Entry 8WI8 (electron microscopy, 2.70 A resolution); this record covers chains 8 and A of the 28 polymer chains in the assembly.

== Chain 8 ==
Protein: 50S ribosomal protein L35
Organism: Mycolicibacterium smegmatis MC2 155
UniProtKB: A0QYU7 (RL35_MYCS2); residue numbers follow UniProt; this construct covers 1-64
Sequence (64 residues; each row starts with the number of its first residue):
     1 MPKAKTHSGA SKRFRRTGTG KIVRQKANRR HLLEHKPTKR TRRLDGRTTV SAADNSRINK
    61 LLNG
Disordered / not traced: 1, 64

== Chain A ==
Molecule: 23S rRNA
Organism: Mycolicibacterium smegmatis MC2 155
Sequence (3119 nucleotides; numbered 2 to 3120; the number before each row is that of its first residue):
     2 AAGUGUUUAA GGGCGCAUGG UGGAUGCCUU GGCACUGGGA GCCGAUGAAG GACGUAGGAG
    62 GCUGCGAUAA GCCUCGGGGA GCUGUCAACC GAGCGUUGAU CCGAGGAUGU CCGAAUGGGG
   122 AAACCCGGCA CGAGUGAUGU CGUGUCACCA GGCGCUGAAU AUAUAGGCGU CUGGGGGGAA
   182 CGCGGGGAAG UGAAACAUCU CAGUACCCGU AGGAAGAGAA AACAAAAUGU GAUUCCGUGA
   242 GUAGUGGCGA GCGAAAGCGG AGGAUGGCUA AACCGUAUGC AUGUGAUACC GGGUAGGGGU
   302 UGUGUGUGCG GGGUUGUGGG ACCUAUCUUU CCGGCUCUAC CUGGCUGGAG GGCAGUGAGA
   362 AAAUGUUGUG GUUAGCGGAA AUGGCUUGGG AUGGCCUGCC GUAGACGGUG AGAGCCCGGU
   422 ACGUGAAAAC CCGACGUCUG UCUUGAUGGU GUUCCCGAGU AGCAGCGGGC CCGUGGAAUC
   482 UGCUGUGAAU CUGCCGGGAC CACCCGGUAA GCCUGAAUAC UUCCCAGUGA CCGAUAGCGG
   542 AUUAGUACCG UGAGGGAAUG GUGAAAAGUA CCCCGGGAGG GGAGUGAAAG AGUACCUGAA
   602 ACCGUGCGCU UACAAUCCGU CAGAGCCCUC GACGUGUCGU GGGGUGAUGG CGUGCCUUUU
   662 GAAGAAUGAG CCUGCGAGUC AGGGACAUGU CGCGAGGUUA ACCCGGGUGG GGUAGCCGCA
   722 GCGAAAGCGA GUCUGAAUAG GGCGUAUCCA CACAAGAGUG UGUGGUGUAG UGGUGUGUUC
   782 UGGACCCGAA GCGGAGUGAU CUACCCAUGG CCAGGGUGAA GCGCGGGUAA GACCGCGUGG
   842 AGGCCCGAAC CCACUUAGGU UGAAGACUGA GGGGAUGAGC UGUGGGUAGG GGUGAAAGGC
   902 CAAUCAAACU CCGUGAUAGC UGGUUCUCCC CGAAAUGCAU UUAGGUGCAG CGUCGCAUGU
   962 UUCUUGCCGG AGGUAGAGCU ACUGGAUGGC CGAUGGGCCC CACAGGGUUA CUGACGUCAG
  1022 CCAAACUCCG AAUGCCGGUA AGUCCAAGAG UGCGGCAGUG AGACGGCGGG GGAUAAGCUC
  1082 CGUGCGUCGA GAGGGAAACA GCCCAGAUCG CCGGCUAAGG CCCCUAAGCG UGUGCUAAGU
  1142 GGAAAAGGAU GUGCAGUCGC GAAGACAACC AGGAGGUUGG CUUAGAAGCA GCCACCCUUG
  1202 AAAGAGUGCG UAAUAGCUCA CUGGUCAAGU GAUUGUGCGC CGAUAAUGUA GCGGGGCUCA
  1262 AGCACACCGC CGAAGCCGCG GCAGCCAACG UGUUGGCUGG GUAGGGGAGC GUCCUGCAUC
  1322 CGGUGAAGCC GCCGAGUGAU CGAGUGGUGG AGGGUGUGGG AGUGAGAAUG CAGGCAUGAG
  1382 UAGCGAUUAG GCAAGUGAGA ACCUUGCCCG CCGAAAGACC AAGGGUUCCU GGGCCAGGCC
  1442 AGUCCGCCCA GGGUGAGUCG GGACCUAAGG CGAGGCCGAC AGGCGUAGUC GAUGGACAAC
  1502 GGGUUGAUAU UCCCGUACCC GUGUAUGUGC GUCCAUGAUG AAUCAGCGGU ACUAACCAUC
  1562 CAAAACCACC GUGACCGCAC CUUUCGGGGU GUGGCGUUGG UGGGGCUGCA UGGGACCUUC
  1622 GUUGGUAGUA GUCAAGCGAU GGGGUGACGC AGGAAGGUAG CCGUACCGGU CAGUGGUAAU
  1682 ACCGGGGUAA GCCUGUAGGG AGUCAGAUAG GUAAAUCCGU CUGGCAUAUA UCCUGAGAGG
  1742 UGAUGCAUAG CCGAGUGAGG CGAAUUCGGU GAUCCUAUGC UGCCGAGAAA AGCCUCUAGC
  1802 GAGGACAUAC ACGGCCCGUA CCCCAAACCA ACACAGGUGG UCAGGUAGAG AAUACUAAGG
  1862 CGUACGAGUG AACUAUGGUU AAGGAACUCG GCAAAAUGCC CCCGUAACUU CGGGAGAAGG
  1922 GGGACCCACA UGGCGUGUAA GCCUUUACGG CCCAAGCGUG AGUGGGUGGC ACAAACCAGU
  1982 GAGAAGCGAC UGUUUACUAA AAACACAGGU CCGUGCGAAG UCGCAAGACG AUGUAUACGG
  2042 ACUGACGCCU GCCCGGUGCU GGAAGGUUAA GAGGACCCGU UAACUCCCUU UGGGGGUGAA
  2102 GCGGAGAAUU UAAGCCCCAG UAAACGGCGG UGGUAACUAU AACCAUCCUA AGGUAGCGAA
  2162 AUUCCUUGUC GGGUAAGUUC CGACCUGCAC GAAUGGCGUA ACGACUUCUC AACUGUCUCA
  2222 ACCAUAGACU CGGCGAAAUU GCACUACGAG UAAAGAUGCU CGUUACGCGC GGCAGGACGA
  2282 AAAGACCCCG GGACCUUCAC UACAACUUGG UAUUGGUGCU CGAUACGGUU UGUGUAGGAU
  2342 AGGUGGGAGA CUGUGAAGCU CACACGCCAG UGUGGGUGGA GUCGUUGUUG AAAUACCACU
  2402 CUGAUCGUAU UGGGCCUCUA ACCUCGGACC GUAUAUCCGG UUCAGGGACA GUGCCUGGUG
  2462 GGUAGUUUAA CUGGGGCGGU UGCCUCCUAA AAUGUAACGG AGGCGCCCAA AGGUUCCCUC
  2522 AACCUGGACG GCAAUCAGGU GUUGAGUGUA AGUGCACAAG GGAGCUUGAC UGCGAGACGG
  2582 ACAUGUCGAG CAGGGACGAA AGUCGGGACU AGUGAUCCGG CACCUCUGAG UGGAAGGGGU
  2642 GUCGCUCAAC GGAUAAAAGG UACCCCGGGG AUAACAGGCU GAUCUUCCCC AAGAGUCCAU
  2702 AUCGACGGGA UGGUUUGGCA CCUCGAUGUC GGCUCGUCGC AUCCUGGGGC UGGAGCAGGU
  2762 CCCAAGGGUU GGGCUGUUCG CCCAUUAAAG CGGCACGCGA GCUGGGUUUA GAACGUCGUG
  2822 AGACAGUUCG GUCUCUAUCC GCCGCGCGCG UCAGAAGCUU GAGGAAACCU GUCCCUAGUA
  2882 CGAGAGGACC GGGACGGACG AACCUCUGGU AUACCAGUUG UCCCACCAGG GGCACGGCUG
  2942 GAUAGCCACG UUCGGACAGG AUAACCGCUG AAAGCAUCUA AGCGGGAAAC CUCUUCCAAG
  3002 ACCAGGCUUC UCACCCUCUA GGAGGGAUAA GGCCCCCCGC AGACCACGGG AUUGAUAGAC
  3062 CAGACCUGGA AGCCUAGUAA UAGGUGCAGG GAACUGGCAC UAACCGGCCG AAAACUUAC
Disordered / not traced: 1171-1220, 1564-1607

== Chain 8 / chain A interface ==
Residue-residue contacts (86; chain 8 residue first):
  Pro2(8) - A682(A)  base contact
  Pro2(8) - G683(A)  hydrogen bond to the base
  Pro2(8) - U782(A)  base contact
  Lys3(8) - A241(A)  hydrogen bond to the phosphate
  Lys3(8) - G242(A)  salt bridge to the phosphate
  Lys3(8) - G685(A)  sugar contact
  Ala4(8) - G242(A)  base contact
  Ala4(8) - G685(A)  hydrogen bond to the sugar
  Lys5(8) - G242(A)  base contact
  Lys5(8) - C253(A)  salt bridge to the phosphate
  Lys5(8) - G254(A)  salt bridge to the phosphate
  Thr6(8) - U243(A)  hydrogen bond to the phosphate
  His7(8) - A251(A)  salt bridge to the phosphate
  Ser8(8) - G247(A)  base contact
  Ser8(8) - G252(A)  hydrogen bond to the base
  Ser8(8) - C253(A)  base contact
  Lys12(8) - U246(A)  hydrogen bond to the base
  Lys12(8) - G247(A)  hydrogen bond to the base
  Lys12(8) - C249(A)  hydrogen bond to the base
  Arg13(8) - G250(A)  salt bridge to the phosphate
  Arg13(8) - U2617(A)  hydrogen bond to the sugar
  Arg13(8) - C2618(A)  sugar contact
  Arg15(8) - G724(A)  salt bridge to the phosphate
  Arg15(8) - A725(A)  salt bridge to the phosphate
  Thr17(8) - C723(A)  phosphate contact
  Thr17(8) - C744(A)  phosphate contact
  Thr17(8) - G745(A)  phosphate contact
  Gly18(8) - G722(A)  phosphate contact
  Gly18(8) - C723(A)  hydrogen bond to the phosphate
  Gly18(8) - G745(A)  sugar contact
  Thr19(8) - G745(A)  hydrogen bond to the phosphate
  Lys21(8) - C744(A)  salt bridge to the phosphate
  Lys21(8) - G745(A)  phosphate contact
  Arg24(8) - A2584(A)  salt bridge to the phosphate
  Arg24(8) - U2585(A)  salt bridge to the phosphate
  Lys26(8) - U2585(A)  phosphate contact
  Ala27(8) - U2585(A)  hydrogen bond to the phosphate
  Ala27(8) - A2616(A)  phosphate contact
  Ala27(8) - U2617(A)  phosphate contact
  Asn28(8) - U2585(A)  phosphate contact
  Asn28(8) - G2586(A)  phosphate contact
  Asn28(8) - A2616(A)  hydrogen bond to the phosphate
  Asn28(8) - U2617(A)  hydrogen bond to the phosphate
  Arg29(8) - U2617(A)  phosphate contact
  Arg29(8) - G2642(A)  salt bridge to the phosphate
  Arg30(8) - U2617(A)  phosphate contact
  Arg30(8) - C2618(A)  salt bridge to the phosphate
  Arg30(8) - U2643(A)  base contact
  Arg30(8) - C2644(A)  base contact
  His31(8) - A2616(A)  salt bridge to the phosphate
  His31(8) - C2644(A)  base contact
  His31(8) - G2645(A)  hydrogen bond to the base
  His31(8) - C2646(A)  base contact
  Leu32(8) - G2615(A)  sugar contact
  Leu32(8) - A2616(A)  phosphate contact
  Leu32(8) - C2644(A)  hydrogen bond to the phosphate
  Leu33(8) - U2643(A)  phosphate contact
  Leu33(8) - C2644(A)  hydrogen bond to the phosphate
  Glu34(8) - C2644(A)  hydrogen bond to the phosphate
  His35(8) - U2614(A)  phosphate contact
  His35(8) - G2615(A)  salt bridge to the phosphate
  Lys36(8) - G2615(A)  phosphate contact
  Pro37(8) - G2607(A)  phosphate contact
  Thr38(8) - U2572(A)  hydrogen bond to the phosphate
  Thr38(8) - G2573(A)  phosphate contact
  Lys39(8) - C2588(A)  salt bridge to the phosphate
  Lys39(8) - G2607(A)  salt bridge to the phosphate
  Arg40(8) - G2586(A)  salt bridge to the phosphate
  Arg40(8) - U2587(A)  salt bridge to the phosphate
  Arg42(8) - C2574(A)  base contact
  Arg42(8) - G2575(A)  base contact
  Arg42(8) - G2606(A)  base contact
  Arg43(8) - G2586(A)  salt bridge to the phosphate
  Arg43(8) - U2587(A)  salt bridge to the phosphate
  Leu44(8) - G2586(A)  phosphate contact
  Arg47(8) - G724(A)  salt bridge to the phosphate
  Arg47(8) - A725(A)  salt bridge to the phosphate
  Ser51(8) - C2583(A)  hydrogen bond to the phosphate
  Ser51(8) - A2584(A)  phosphate contact
  Ala53(8) - C949(A)  phosphate contact
  Ala53(8) - A950(A)  phosphate contact
  Ala53(8) - A2582(A)  sugar contact
  Asp54(8) - C2583(A)  hydrogen bond to the sugar
  Arg57(8) - G948(A)  hydrogen bond to the sugar
  Arg57(8) - C949(A)  phosphate contact
  Asn63(8) - A686(A)  sugar contact
Also at the interface, not in a pair above, chain 8 (43 interface residues in all): Gly9, Asp45, Ala52, Asn59
Also at the interface, not in a pair above, chain A (56 interface residues in all): G240, G245, C687, U746, C1054, C2571, G2589, U2641

== In short ==
Chain 8 and chain A form an interface of 43 and 56 residues respectively; the contacts include 22 hydrogen
bonds and 22 salt bridges. Among the polar pairs are Pro2(8)-G683(A), Ser8(8)-G252(A) and Lys12(8)-U246(A).
Chain 8 is 50S ribosomal protein L35 and chain A is 23S rRNA, both from Mycolicibacterium smegmatis MC2 155;
the structure, Cryo- EM structure of Mycobacterium smegmatis 50S ribosomal subunit (body 1) of 70S ribosome,
bS1 and ..., was determined by electron microscopy, deposited together with 8WHX, 8WHY, 8WI7, 8WI9, 8WIB,
8WIC, 8WID and 8WIF.
